PDB entry 6Y91 | X-ray diffraction, 2.50 A resolution | chains B and D of the 4 polymer chains in the assembly

Chain B (and D):
Protein: Malate dehydrogenase
Source organism: Plasmodium falciparum
Notes: EC 1.1.1.37; chain D of this document is another copy of the same molecule, construct and numbering; everything in this record applies to it too
Reference sequence: Q6VVP7 (Q6VVP7_PLAFA); numbering as in UniProt (aligned over 1-313)
Sequence (324 residues; row label = number of the first residue in the row):
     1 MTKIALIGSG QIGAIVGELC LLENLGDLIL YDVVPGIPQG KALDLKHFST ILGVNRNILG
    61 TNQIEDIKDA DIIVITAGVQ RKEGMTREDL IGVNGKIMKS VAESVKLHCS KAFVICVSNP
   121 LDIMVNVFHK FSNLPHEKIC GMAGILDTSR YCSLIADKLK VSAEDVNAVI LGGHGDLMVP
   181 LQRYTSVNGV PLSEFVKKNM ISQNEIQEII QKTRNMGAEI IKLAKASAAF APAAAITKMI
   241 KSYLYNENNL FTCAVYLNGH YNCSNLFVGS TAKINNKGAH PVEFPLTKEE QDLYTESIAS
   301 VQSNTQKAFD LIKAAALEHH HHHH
Not modelled in the structure: 1, 80-89, 314-324 (chain D: 1, 80-90, 314-324)
Differences from the reference sequence: expression tag (314-324)
Residues lining bound ligands: NAD (nicotinamide-adenine-dinucleotide): G8, S9, G10, Q11, I12, G13, Y31, D32, V33, V34, T76, A77, G78, V79, N94, I97, V117, S118, N119, L121, M142, A143, L146, H174, S227, A228, P232
What the authors report for this chain:
  - mutagenesis - V190I: decreased expression
  - catalytic residues: R81, R87, D147, R150, H174 (citing earlier work)

How chain B and chain D interact:
Pairs across the interface - 63 pairs, chain B then chain D:
  L159(B) with K273(D)
  K160(B) with N248(D), hydrogen bond (backbone-side chain); K273(D)
  V161(B) with N248(D); K273(D)
  S162(B) with E247(D); N248(D), hydrogen bond (backbone-backbone); N249(D), hydrogen bond
  E164(B) with K238(D), salt bridge; N249(D), hydrogen bond
  D165(B) with N167(D), hydrogen bond (backbone-side chain)
  N167(B) with D165(D), hydrogen bond (side chain-backbone); N167(D); N188(D); G189(D)
  A168(B) with N188(D)
  V169(B) with N188(D); V190(D), hydrophobic
  R183(B) with E194(D), salt bridge
  Y184(B) with G189(D); V190(D), hydrophobic; P191(D); E194(D), hydrogen bond
  T185(B) with G189(D)
  S186(B) with S186(D), hydrogen bond; G189(D)
  V187(B) with L250(D), hydrophobic
  N188(B) with N167(D); A168(D); V169(D); L250(D), hydrogen bond (side chain-backbone)
  G189(B) with N167(D); Y184(D); T185(D); S186(D)
  V190(B) with V169(D), hydrophobic; F284(D), hydrophobic
  P191(B) with Y184(D)
  E194(B) with R183(D), salt bridge; Y184(D), hydrogen bond; P285(D)
  F195(B) with F284(D), hydrophobic
  K198(B) with E283(D), hydrogen bond (side chain-backbone); F284(D); P285(D)
  K238(B) with E164(D)
  E247(B) with S162(D)
  N248(B) with K160(D); V161(D); S162(D), hydrogen bond (backbone-backbone)
  N249(B) with S162(D), hydrogen bond; E164(D), hydrogen bond
  L250(B) with N188(D)
  K273(B) with L159(D); K160(D), hydrogen bond (side chain-backbone); V161(D)
  E283(B) with K198(D), hydrogen bond (backbone-side chain)
  F284(B) with V190(D), hydrophobic; F195(D), hydrophobic; K198(D)
  P285(B) with E194(D); K197(D); K198(D)
Interface residues without a listed pair, chain B (31 interface residues in all): M200
Interface residues without a listed pair, chain D (31 interface residues in all): V187

Overview:
Chain B and chain D each contribute 31 residues to their interface; the contacts include 16 hydrogen bonds and
3 salt bridges. Among the polar pairs are E164(B)-K238(D), R183(B)-E194(D) and K160(B)-N248(D). Ligands of
chain B: NAD. The paper reports catalytic residues R81(B), R87(B) and D147(B) among others; V190I of chain B
reduces expression.
Both chains are Malate dehydrogenase (Plasmodium falciparum). Entry 6Y91 (Crystal structure of malate
dehydrogenase from Plasmodium Falciparum in complex with NADH) was determined by X-ray diffraction (same
publication as 6R8G).
